Entry 6I7G (X-ray diffraction, 2.70 A resolution); this record covers chains A and B.

== Chain A (and B) ==
Molecule: Adenosine monophosphate-protein transferase FICD
From: Homo sapiens
Notes: EC 2.7.7.-, 3.1.4.-; chain B of this document is another copy of the same molecule, construct and numbering; everything in this record applies to it too
UniProtKB: Q9BVA6 (FICD_HUMAN); numbering as in UniProt (aligned over 104-445)
Amino-acid sequence (343 residues; row label = number of the first residue in the row):
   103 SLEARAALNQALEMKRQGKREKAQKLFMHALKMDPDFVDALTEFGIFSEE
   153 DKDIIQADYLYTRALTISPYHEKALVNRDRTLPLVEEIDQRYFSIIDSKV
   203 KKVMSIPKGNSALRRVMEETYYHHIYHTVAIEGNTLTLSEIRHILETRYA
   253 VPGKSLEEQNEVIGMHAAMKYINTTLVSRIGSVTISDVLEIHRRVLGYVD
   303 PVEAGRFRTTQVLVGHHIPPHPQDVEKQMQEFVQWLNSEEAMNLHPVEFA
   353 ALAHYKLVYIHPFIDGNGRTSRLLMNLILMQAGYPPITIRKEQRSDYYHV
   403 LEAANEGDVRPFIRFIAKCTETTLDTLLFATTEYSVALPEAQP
Disordered / not traced: 103-104, 434-445 (chain B: 443-445)
Differences from the reference sequence: expression tag (103)
Small-molecule neighbours: ATP (adenosine-5'-triphosphate): Ile-233, Glu-234, Val-316, His-319, His-356, Val-360, His-363, Asp-367, Gly-368, Asn-369, Gly-370, Arg-371, Arg-374, Tyr-399, Tyr-400, Leu-403, Glu-404, Asn-407
Curated features (UniProtKB/Swiss-Prot):
  - motif: Thr-230 to Gly-235 (Inhibitory (S/T)XXXE(G/N) motif)
  - active site: His-363
  - binding site (ATP): Glu-234, Val-316 to His-319, Asp-367 to Arg-374, Tyr-399, Tyr-400, Asn-407
  - site: Glu-234 (Important for autoinhibition of adenylyltransferase activity)
  - modified residue: Thr-183 (O-AMP-threonine)
  - glycosylation: Asn-275 (N-linked (GlcNAc...) asparagine)
  - natural variant: Arg-374 (R374H: In SPG92; uncertain significance)
  - mutagenesis: Thr-168 (T168A: Does not affect level of auto-AMPylation), Ser-170 (S170A: Does not affect level of auto-AMPylation), Tyr-172 (Y172F: Does not affect level of auto-AMPylation), Thr-183 (T183A: Decreased AMPylation), Glu-234 (E234G: Promotes adenylyltransferase activity), Leu-258 (L258D: Abolishes homodimerization), Asn-275 (N275Q: Strongly decreased N-glycosylation. Abolished N-glycosylation; when associated with Q-446), His-363 (H363A: Abolishes adenylyltransferase activity)
From the paper describing this entry:
  - self-association interface (contacts with another copy of this molecule): Leu-258 (citing earlier work)
  - self-association interface (contacts with another copy of this molecule): Ala-252, Gly-299
  - allosteric site: Glu-242, Lys-256
  - mutagenesis - E234G: increased catalytic activity on ATP
  - conformationally variable residues (side-chain flip): Glu-234, His-363
  - mutagenesis - H363A: abolished catalytic activity
  - binding site for ATP: Val-316, His-363
  - mutagenesis - L258D: unchanged stability in response to ATP

== How chain A and chain B interact ==
Residue-residue contacts - 33 pairs, chain A then chain B:
  Arg-250(A) / Ser-257(B)
  Arg-250(A) / Leu-258(B)  hydrogen bond (backbone-backbone)
  Tyr-251(A) / Lys-256(B)
  Tyr-251(A) / Ser-257(B)
  Ala-252(A) / Ala-252(B)  hydrophobic
  Ala-252(A) / Val-253(B)
  Ala-252(A) / Lys-256(B)  hydrogen bond (backbone-backbone)
  Ala-252(A) / Leu-258(B)  hydrophobic
  Ala-252(A) / Gln-261(B)
  Gly-255(A) / Tyr-251(B)
  Lys-256(A) / Tyr-251(B)
  Lys-256(A) / Ala-252(B)  hydrogen bond (backbone-backbone)
  Ser-257(A) / Arg-250(B)
  Ser-257(A) / Tyr-251(B)
  Leu-258(A) / Arg-250(B)  hydrogen bond (backbone-backbone)
  Leu-258(A) / Ala-252(B)  hydrophobic
  Leu-258(A) / Leu-258(B)  hydrophobic
  Leu-258(A) / Gln-261(B)
  Leu-258(A) / Ile-265(B)  hydrophobic
  Gln-261(A) / Ala-252(B)
  Gln-261(A) / Leu-258(B)
  Asn-262(A) / Asn-262(B)  hydrogen bond
  Ile-265(A) / Leu-258(B)  hydrophobic
  Arg-296(A) / Val-304(B)
  Gly-299(A) / Gly-299(B)
  Gly-299(A) / Pro-303(B)
  Tyr-300(A) / Tyr-300(B)
  Tyr-300(A) / Val-301(B)
  Tyr-300(A) / Pro-303(B)  hydrophobic
  Val-301(A) / Tyr-300(B)
  Pro-303(A) / Gly-299(B)
  Pro-303(A) / Tyr-300(B)
  Val-304(A) / Arg-296(B)
Interface residues without a listed pair, chain A (20 interface residues in all): Ile-246, Val-253, Pro-254, Arg-295
Interface residues without a listed pair, chain B (20 interface residues in all): Ile-246, Pro-254, Gly-255, Arg-295

== Summary ==
Chain A and chain B each contribute 20 residues to their interface; the contacts include 5 hydrogen bonds.
Among the polar pairs are Asn-262(A)/Asn-262(B), Arg-250(A)/Leu-258(B) and Ala-252(A)/Lys-256(B). From the
paper: a binding site for ATP at Val-316(A) and His-363(A); E234G of chain A increases catalytic activity on
ATP; 3 substitutions were tested in all.
Both chains are Adenosine monophosphate-protein transferase FICD (Homo sapiens). Entry 6I7G (Crystal structure
of dimeric wild type FICD complexed with ATP) was determined by X-ray diffraction, deposited together with
6I7H, 6I7I, 6I7J, 6I7K and 6I7L.
